6HS7 - chains F and H of the 25 polymer chains in the assembly; structure by electron microscopy, 4.60 A resolution (low resolution: residue-level contacts below are approximate; hydrogen-bond / salt-bridge calls are withheld).

# Chain F (and H)
Name: Type VI secretion system protein VasD
From: Escherichia coli
Notes: chain H of this document is another copy of the same molecule, construct and numbering; everything in this record applies to it too
UniProt: H4UNW1 (H4UNW1_ECOLX); residues -22 to 155 here correspond to UniProt positions 1-178 (UniProt number = residue number + 23)
Amino-acid sequence (186 residues; numbered -22 to 163; the number before each row is that of its first residue; numbers below 1 keep their minus sign (Met-22 is residue -22)):
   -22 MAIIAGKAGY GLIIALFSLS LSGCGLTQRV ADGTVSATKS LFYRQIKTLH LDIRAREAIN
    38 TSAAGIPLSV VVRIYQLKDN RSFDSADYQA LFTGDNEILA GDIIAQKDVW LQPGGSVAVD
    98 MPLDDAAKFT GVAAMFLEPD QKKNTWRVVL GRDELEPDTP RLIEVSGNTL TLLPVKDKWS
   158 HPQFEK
Disordered / not traced: -22 to 21, 152-163
Differences from the reference sequence: expression tag (156-163)
What the authors report for this chain:
  - self-association interface (contacts with another copy of this molecule); pairs are residue here / residue on that copy: Arg33-Asp97 (salt bridge)
  - mutagenesis - D97K: decreased localization to sfGFPTssM foci
  - mutagenesis - D97K: decreased stability in response to sfGFPTssM fluorescent foci

# How chain F and chain H interact
Contacting residue pairs (24; chain F residue first):
  His27(F) with Arg33(H)
  Asp29(F) with Arg33(H); Glu34(H); Ala35(H)
  Arg31(F) with Glu34(H)
  Gln89(F) with Ala41(H); Gly42(H)
  Gly91(F) with Pro44(H)
  Gly92(F) with Gly42(H); Pro44(H)
  Ser93(F) with Glu34(H); Ala35(H); Gly42(H); Pro44(H)
  Val94(F) with Ala35(H)
  Ala95(F) with Arg33(H); Ala35(H); Ser143(H)
  Asp97(F) with Arg33(H); Ser143(H)
  Asp135(F) with Arg31(H)
  Thr136(F) with Arg31(H)
  Pro137(F) with Arg31(H); Arg33(H)
Also at the interface, not in a pair above, chain F (14 interface residues in all): Leu139
Also at the interface, not in a pair above, chain H (11 interface residues in all): Thr38, Ile43, Glu141
Interface features reported in the paper:
  - pairs named by the authors: Asp97(F)-Arg33(H) (salt bridge)

# Overview
14 residues of chain F and 11 residues of chain H are in contact. The authors report a salt bridge between
Asp97(F) and Arg33(H). The paper reports that D97K of chain F reduces localization to sfGFPTssM foci; a
self-association interface involving Arg33(F) and Asp97(F).
Both chains are Type VI secretion system protein VasD (Escherichia coli). Entry 6HS7 (Type VI membrane
complex) was determined by electron microscopy.
